PDB entry 8TX4 | X-ray diffraction, 1.90 A resolution | chains A and B

[Chain A]
Name: DNA dC->dU-editing enzyme APOBEC-3G
Organism: Macaca mulatta
Notes: EC 3.5.4.-
Reference sequence: M1GSK9 (M1GSK9_MACMU); aligned to UniProt positions 1-380 over residues 1-380
Chain sequence (386 residues; row label = number of the first residue in the row; note: 4 numbers in that range are skipped by the numbering (no residue carries them; nothing is unmodelled there); numbers below 1 keep their minus sign (Gly-6 is residue -6)):
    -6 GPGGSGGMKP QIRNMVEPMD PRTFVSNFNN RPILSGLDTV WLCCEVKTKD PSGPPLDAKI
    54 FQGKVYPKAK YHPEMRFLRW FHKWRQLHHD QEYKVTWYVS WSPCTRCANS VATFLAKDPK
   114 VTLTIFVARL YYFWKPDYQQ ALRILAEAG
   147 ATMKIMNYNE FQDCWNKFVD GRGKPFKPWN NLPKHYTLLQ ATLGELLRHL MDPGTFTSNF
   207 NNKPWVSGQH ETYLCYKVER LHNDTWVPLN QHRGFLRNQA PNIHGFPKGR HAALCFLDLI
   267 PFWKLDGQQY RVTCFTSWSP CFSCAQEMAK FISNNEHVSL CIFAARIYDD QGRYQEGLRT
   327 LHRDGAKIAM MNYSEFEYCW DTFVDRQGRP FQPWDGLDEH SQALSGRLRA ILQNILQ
Disordered / not traced: -6 to 3, 381-383
Sequence notes: expression tag (-6 to 0, 381-383); conflict Ala139 (Cys in M1GSK9), Glu140 (Gln in M1GSK9), Ala141 (Lys in M1GSK9), Gly142 (His146 in M1GSK9), Ala259 (Glu in M1GSK9)
Bound ions: Zn2+ site 1: His65, Cys97, Cys100; Zn2+ site 2: His257, Cys287, Cys290 (together with phosphate ion)
What the authors report for this chain:
  - mutagenesis - I26A/L27A/S28A, S28A/P247K/Q317K, Y124A/Y125A, F126A/W127A, F268A/K270A: decreased catalytic activity
  - mutagenesis - P247K/Q317K: increased catalytic activity

[Chain B]
Molecule: 22-nt DNA strand
Sequence (22 nucleotides; each row starts with the number of its first residue; numbers below 1 keep their minus sign (DT-5 is residue -5)):
    -5 TTTCCCTTTT TTTTTTGATT TT
Disordered / not traced: -5 to 9, 15-16

[Chain A / chain B interface]
Pairs across the interface (21; chain A residue first):
  Arg24(A) with DT10(B), salt bridge to the phosphate
  Pro25(A) with DA12(B), hydrogen bond to the base
  Ile26(A) with DT10(B), sugar contact; DG11(B), base contact; DA12(B), base contact
  Leu27(A) with DT10(B), base contact; DA12(B), hydrogen bond to the base
  Ser28(A) with DT10(B), hydrogen bond to the base; DA12(B), sugar contact
  Tyr59(A) with DT13(B), hydrogen bond to the phosphate
  Trp94(A) with DA12(B), base contact
  Leu123(A) with DA12(B), hydrogen bond to the base
  Tyr124(A) with DA12(B), base contact; DT13(B), phosphate contact
  Tyr125(A) with DA12(B), hydrogen bond to the base; DT13(B), hydrogen bond to the phosphate
  Phe126(A) with DG11(B), base contact
  Trp127(A) with DG11(B), phosphate contact; DA12(B), base contact
  Phe268(A) with DG11(B), hydrogen bond to the base
  Lys270(A) with DG11(B), base contact
Interface residues without a listed pair, chain A (15 interface residues in all): Pro267
Interface residues without a listed pair, chain B (5 interface residues in all): DT14

[Overview]
The interface between chain A and chain B involves 15 residues on one side and 5 on the other; the contacts
include 8 hydrogen bonds and 1 salt bridge. Polar contacts include Pro25(A)-DA12(B), Leu27(A)-DA12(B) and
Ser28(A)-DT10(B). The paper reports that I26A/L27A/S28A, S28A/P247K/Q317K and Y124A/Y125A of chain A, among
others, reduce catalytic activity; P247K/Q317K of chain A increase catalytic activity; 6 substitutions were
tested in all.
Here chain A is DNA dC->dU-editing enzyme APOBEC-3G (Macaca mulatta) and chain B is a 22-nt DNA strand. Entry
8TX4 (Crystal Structure of rA3G-ssDNA-GA) was determined by X-ray diffraction (same publication as 8TVC).
